Entry 3WNN (X-ray diffraction, 2.25 A resolution); this record covers chain A.

# Chain A
Name: Cycloisomaltooligosaccharide glucanotransferase
Organism: Bacillus circulans
Notes: EC 2.4.1.248
UniProtKB: P94286 (CTA1_BACCI); residue numbers follow UniProt; this construct covers 39-738
Chain sequence (710 residues; numbered 37 to 746; the number before each row is that of its first residue):
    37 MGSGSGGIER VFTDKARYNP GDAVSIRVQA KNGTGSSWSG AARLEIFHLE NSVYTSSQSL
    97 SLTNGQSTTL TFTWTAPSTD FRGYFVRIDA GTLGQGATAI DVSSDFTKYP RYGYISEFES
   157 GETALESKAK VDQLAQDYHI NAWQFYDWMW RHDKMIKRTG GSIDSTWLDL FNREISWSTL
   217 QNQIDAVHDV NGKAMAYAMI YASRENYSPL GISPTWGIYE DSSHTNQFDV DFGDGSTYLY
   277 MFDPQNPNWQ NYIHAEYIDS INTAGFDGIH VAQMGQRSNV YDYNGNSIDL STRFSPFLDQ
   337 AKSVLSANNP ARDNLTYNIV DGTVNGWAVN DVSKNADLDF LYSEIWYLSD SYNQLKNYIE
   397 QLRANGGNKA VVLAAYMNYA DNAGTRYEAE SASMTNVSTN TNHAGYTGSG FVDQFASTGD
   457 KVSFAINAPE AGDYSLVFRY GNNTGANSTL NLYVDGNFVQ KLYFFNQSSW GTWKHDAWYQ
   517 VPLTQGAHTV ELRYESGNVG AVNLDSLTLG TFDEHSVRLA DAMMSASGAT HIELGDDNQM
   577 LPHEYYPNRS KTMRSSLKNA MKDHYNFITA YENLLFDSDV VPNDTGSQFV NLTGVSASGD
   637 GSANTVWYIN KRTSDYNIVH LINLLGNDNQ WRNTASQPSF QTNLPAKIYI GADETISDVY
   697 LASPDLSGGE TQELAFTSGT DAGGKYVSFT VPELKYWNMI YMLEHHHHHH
Disordered / not traced: 37-41, 741-746
Sequence notes: expression tag (37-38, 739-746); engineered mutation Ala308 (Asp in P94286)
Curated features (UniProtKB/Swiss-Prot):
  - mutagenesis: Asp183 (D183N: Has 1% of wild-type activity)
Metal / ion sites: Ca2+: Glu424, Glu426, Thr443, Gly446, Asp541; Na+: Asp664, Gln666, Asn669
Reported in the primary citation:
  - binding site for alpha-D-glucopyranose: His188, Leu206, Phe207, Tyr233, Met235, Phe268, Leu275, His439, Gln450, Gln496, Tyr499, Phe501, Trp506, Trp514, Tyr515, Asn539, Glu580, Tyr581
  - mutagenesis - Y515A, Y515G: decreased catalytic activity

# In short
Glu424, Glu426, Thr443, Gly446 and Asp541 form the Ca2+ site. The Na+ site is built by Asp664, Gln666 and
Asn669. From UniProt: one mutagenesis site. The paper reports a binding site for alpha-D-glucopyranose at
His188, Leu206 and Phe207 among others; Y515A and Y515G reduce catalytic activity.
Chain A is Cycloisomaltooligosaccharide glucanotransferase (Bacillus circulans); the structure, D308A mutant
of Bacillus circulans T-3040 cycloisomaltooligosaccharide glucanotransferase complexed with isomaltooctaose,
was determined by X-ray diffraction (same publication as 3WNK, 3WNL and 3WNM).
